4U1T - chains C and D of the 4 polymer chains in the assembly; structure by X-ray diffraction, 2.00 A resolution.

[Chain C (and D)]
Molecule: CalE6
From: Micromonospora echinospora
Notes: EC 4.4.1.11; chain D of this document is another copy of the same molecule, construct and numbering; everything in this record applies to it too
UniProt: Q8KNG3 (Q8KNG3_MICEC); residue numbers follow UniProt; this construct covers 1-381
Chain sequence (389 residues; row label = number of the first residue in the row):
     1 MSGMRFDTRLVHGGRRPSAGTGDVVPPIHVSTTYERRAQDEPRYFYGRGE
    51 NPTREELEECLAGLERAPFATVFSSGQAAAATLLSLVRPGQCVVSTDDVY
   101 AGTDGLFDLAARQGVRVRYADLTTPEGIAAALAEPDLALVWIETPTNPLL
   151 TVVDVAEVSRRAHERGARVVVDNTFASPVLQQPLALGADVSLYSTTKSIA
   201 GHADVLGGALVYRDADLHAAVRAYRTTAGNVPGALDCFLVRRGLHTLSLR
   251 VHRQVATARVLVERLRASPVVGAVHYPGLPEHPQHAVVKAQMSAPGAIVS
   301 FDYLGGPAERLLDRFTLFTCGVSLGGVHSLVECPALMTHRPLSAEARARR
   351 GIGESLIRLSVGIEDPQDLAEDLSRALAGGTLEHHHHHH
Not modelled in the structure: 40-41, 338-351, 379-389 (chain D: 40-41, 338-352, 379-389)
Differences from the reference sequence: expression tag (382-389)
Modified / non-standard residues: K197 ((2S)-2-amino-6-[[3-hydroxy-2-methyl-5-(phosphonooxymethyl)pyridin-4-yl]methylideneamino]hexanoic acid; LLP)

[Interface between chain C and chain D]
Residue-residue contacts (93; chain C residue first):
  V30(C) - A203(D)
  V30(C) - D204(D)
  S31(C) - A203(D)
  T32(C) - T196(D)
  T32(C) - A203(D)  hydrogen bond (backbone-backbone)
  T32(C) - D204(D)
  T32(C) - V205(D)
  T33(C) - V322(D)  hydrogen bond (side chain-backbone)
  Y34(C) - C320(D)
  Y34(C) - G321(D)
  E35(C) - T319(D)
  E35(C) - C320(D)  hydrogen bond (side chain-backbone)
  R36(C) - C320(D)  hydrogen bond (backbone-backbone)
  R37(C) - L312(D)  hydrogen bond (side chain-backbone)
  R37(C) - D313(D)
  R37(C) - F315(D)  hydrogen bond (side chain-backbone)
  R37(C) - F318(D)
  R37(C) - C320(D)
  F45(C) - V322(D)
  Y46(C) - T196(D)
  Y46(C) - K197(D)
  Y46(C) - V322(D)  hydrophobic
  Y46(C) - S323(D)
  R48(C) - Q77(D)
  R48(C) - Y100(D)  hydrogen bond
  R48(C) - K197(D)
  R48(C) - L206(D)
  S74(C) - G229(D)  hydrogen bond (side chain-backbone)
  S74(C) - N230(D)
  S74(C) - V231(D)
  S75(C) - R48(D)
  S75(C) - G229(D)  hydrogen bond (side chain-backbone)
  Q77(C) - R48(D)
  Q77(C) - T227(D)  hydrogen bond (side chain-backbone)
  Q77(C) - A228(D)
  Q77(C) - G229(D)
  A78(C) - A228(D)  hydrogen bond (backbone-backbone)
  A78(C) - G229(D)
  R88(C) - R112(D)  hydrogen bond (side chain-backbone)
  R88(C) - Q113(D)  hydrogen bond
  Y100(C) - R48(D)  hydrogen bond
  G105(C) - T227(D)
  L106(C) - T227(D)
  L109(C) - T227(D)
  Q113(C) - Q113(D)  hydrogen bond
  T196(C) - T32(D)
  T196(C) - Y46(D)
  K197(C) - Y46(D)
  K197(C) - R48(D)
  A203(C) - V30(D)
  A203(C) - S31(D)
  A203(C) - T32(D)  hydrogen bond (backbone-backbone)
  D204(C) - V30(D)
  D204(C) - T32(D)
  V205(C) - T32(D)
  L206(C) - T32(D)
  L206(C) - G47(D)
  L206(C) - R48(D)
  L206(C) - V231(D)  hydrophobic
  T226(C) - Q77(D)
  T227(C) - Q77(D)  hydrogen bond (backbone-side chain)
  T227(C) - G105(D)
  T227(C) - L106(D)
  T227(C) - L109(D)
  A228(C) - Q77(D)
  A228(C) - A78(D)  hydrogen bond (backbone-backbone)
  G229(C) - S74(D)  hydrogen bond (backbone-side chain)
  G229(C) - S75(D)  hydrogen bond (backbone-side chain)
  G229(C) - Q77(D)
  G229(C) - A78(D)
  N230(C) - S74(D)
  V231(C) - S74(D)
  V231(C) - L206(D)  hydrophobic
  G233(C) - D236(D)
  L235(C) - L239(D)  hydrophobic
  D236(C) - G233(D)
  D236(C) - D236(D)
  L239(C) - L235(D)  hydrophobic
  L312(C) - R37(D)  hydrogen bond (backbone-side chain)
  D313(C) - R37(D)
  F315(C) - R37(D)  hydrogen bond (backbone-side chain)
  F318(C) - R37(D)  hydrogen bond (backbone-side chain)
  T319(C) - E35(D)
  C320(C) - Y34(D)
  C320(C) - E35(D)  hydrogen bond (backbone-side chain)
  C320(C) - R36(D)  hydrogen bond (backbone-backbone)
  C320(C) - R37(D)
  G321(C) - Y34(D)
  V322(C) - T33(D)  hydrogen bond (backbone-side chain)
  V322(C) - F45(D)
  V322(C) - Y46(D)  hydrophobic
  S323(C) - T33(D)
  S323(C) - Y46(D)
Interface residues without a listed pair, chain C (54 interface residues in all): G47, A81, P89, G102, S194, Y224, R314, L330
Interface residues without a listed pair, chain D (52 interface residues in all): A81, P89, Y224, T226, R314, L330

[Overview]
The interface between chain C and chain D involves 54 residues on one side and 52 on the other, with 26
hydrogen bonds. Among the polar pairs are T33(C)-V322(D), E35(C)-C320(D) and R37(C)-L312(D).
Chain C and chain D are both CalE6 (Micromonospora echinospora); the structure, The crystal structure of holo
CalE6, a methionine gamma lyase from Micromonospora echinospora, was determined by X-ray diffraction (same
publication as 4U2H).
